9E25 - chains A and B of the 6 polymer chains in the assembly; structure by electron microscopy, 3.20 A resolution.

[Chain A (and B)]
Molecule: CpaF
From: Caulobacter vibrioides
Notes: chain B of this document is another copy of the same molecule, construct and numbering; everything in this record applies to it too
Reference sequence: Q9L714 (Q9L714_CAUVI); numbering as in UniProt (aligned over 1-501)
Chain sequence (501 residues; each row starts with the number of its first residue):
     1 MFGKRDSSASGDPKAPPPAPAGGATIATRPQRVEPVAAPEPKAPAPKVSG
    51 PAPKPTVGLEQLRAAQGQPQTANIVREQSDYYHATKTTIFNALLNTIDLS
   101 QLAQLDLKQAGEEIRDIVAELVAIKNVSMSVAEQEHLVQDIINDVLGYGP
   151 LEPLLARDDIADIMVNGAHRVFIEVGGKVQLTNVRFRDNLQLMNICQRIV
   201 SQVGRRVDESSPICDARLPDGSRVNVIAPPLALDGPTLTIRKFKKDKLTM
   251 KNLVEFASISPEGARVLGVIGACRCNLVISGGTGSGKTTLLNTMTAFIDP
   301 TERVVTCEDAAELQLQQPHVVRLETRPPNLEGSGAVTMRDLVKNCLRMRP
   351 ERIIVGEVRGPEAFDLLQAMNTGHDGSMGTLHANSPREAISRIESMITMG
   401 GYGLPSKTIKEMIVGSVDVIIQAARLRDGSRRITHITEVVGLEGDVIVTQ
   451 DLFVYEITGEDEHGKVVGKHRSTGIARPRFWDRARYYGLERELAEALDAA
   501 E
Unresolved in the structure: 1-79

[Interface between chain A and chain B]
Contacting residue pairs (51; chain A residue first):
  Arg303(A) - Met164(B)
  Arg303(A) - Asn166(B)  hydrogen bond
  Arg303(A) - Thr239(B)  hydrogen bond
  Ala311(A) - Leu233(B)  hydrophobic
  Pro318(A) - Arg170(B)  hydrogen bond (backbone-side chain)
  Pro318(A) - Phe172(B)
  His319(A) - Asn166(B)  hydrogen bond
  His319(A) - Phe172(B)
  Val321(A) - Asn166(B)
  Val321(A) - Thr237(B)
  Arg322(A) - Leu231(B)
  Arg322(A) - Ala232(B)
  Arg322(A) - Leu233(B)  hydrogen bond (backbone-backbone)
  Leu323(A) - Leu231(B)
  Leu323(A) - Ala232(B)  hydrophobic
  Glu324(A) - Leu231(B)  hydrogen bond (backbone-backbone)
  Glu324(A) - Leu233(B)
  Arg326(A) - Glu209(B)  hydrogen bond (side chain-backbone)
  Arg326(A) - Pro212(B)
  Val336(A) - Pro212(B)  hydrophobic
  Val336(A) - Ile213(B)  hydrophobic
  Val336(A) - Leu231(B)  hydrophobic
  Leu341(A) - Leu231(B)  hydrophobic
  Asn344(A) - Ile213(B)
  Asn344(A) - Asn225(B)  hydrogen bond
  Asn344(A) - Ile227(B)
  Arg347(A) - Asp215(B)  salt bridge
  Arg347(A) - Arg241(B)  hydrogen bond (backbone-side chain)
  Met348(A) - Asn225(B)
  Met348(A) - Thr237(B)
  Met348(A) - Thr239(B)
  Arg349(A) - Asp162(B)  salt bridge
  Arg349(A) - Met164(B)
  Arg349(A) - Glu174(B)  salt bridge
  Arg349(A) - Val179(B)
  Gln368(A) - Arg359(B)
  Asn371(A) - His382(B)  hydrogen bond (backbone-side chain)
  Asn371(A) - Arg392(B)
  Thr372(A) - His382(B)
  Gly373(A) - Thr283(B)
  Gly373(A) - His382(B)  hydrogen bond (backbone-side chain)
  Asp375(A) - Thr283(B)  hydrogen bond
  Leu404(A) - Met399(B)  hydrophobic
  Pro405(A) - Thr398(B)
  Thr408(A) - Ser395(B)
  Thr408(A) - Thr398(B)  hydrogen bond
  Thr408(A) - Met399(B)
  Glu411(A) - Ser395(B)
  Arg485(A) - Arg427(B)  hydrogen bond (backbone-side chain)
  Tyr486(A) - Arg425(B)  hydrogen bond
  Tyr486(A) - Leu426(B)  hydrogen bond (side chain-backbone)
Interface residues without a listed pair, chain A (29 interface residues in all): Arg274, Val320, Thr325
Interface residues without a listed pair, chain B (33 interface residues in all): Ser210, Pro230, Asp234, Pro327

[Summary]
The interface between chain A and chain B involves 29 residues on one side and 33 on the other; the contacts
include 16 hydrogen bonds and 3 salt bridges. Polar contacts include Arg347(A)-Asp215(B), Arg349(A)-Asp162(B)
and Arg349(A)-Glu174(B).
Chain A and chain B are both CpaF (Caulobacter vibrioides); the structure, Compact structure of CpaF without
nucleotides (Apo dataset), was determined by electron microscopy (same publication as 9E24, 9E26, 9E27 and
9E29).
